5VIJ - chains A and B; structure by X-ray diffraction, 2.10 A resolution.

== Chain A ==
Molecule: Glutamate receptor ionotropic, NMDA 1
From: Rattus norvegicus
UniProt: P35439 (NMDZ1_RAT), isoform P35439-6; the construct has insertions or renumbered stretches relative to UniProt, so the offset changes along the chain: 2-152 = UniProt 415-565; 155-292 = UniProt 684-821
Chain sequence (292 residues; row label = number of the first residue in the row):
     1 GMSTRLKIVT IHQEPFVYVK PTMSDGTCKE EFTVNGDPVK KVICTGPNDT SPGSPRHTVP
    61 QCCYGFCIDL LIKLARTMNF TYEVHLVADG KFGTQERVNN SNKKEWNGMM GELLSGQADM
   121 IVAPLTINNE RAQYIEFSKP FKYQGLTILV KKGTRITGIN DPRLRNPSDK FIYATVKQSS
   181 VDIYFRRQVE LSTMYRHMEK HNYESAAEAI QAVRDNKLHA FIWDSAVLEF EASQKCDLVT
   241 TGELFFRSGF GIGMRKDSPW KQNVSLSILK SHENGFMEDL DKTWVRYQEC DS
Disordered / not traced: 1-4, 48-57, 99-101, 288-292
Disulfides: Cys28-Cys62, Cys44-Cys63
Sequence notes: expression tag (1); linker (153-154)
Small-molecule neighbours: glycine (GLY): Phe92, Pro124, Leu125, Thr126, Arg131, Ser179, Ser180, Trp223, Asp224, Phe250

== Chain B ==
Molecule: Glutamate receptor ionotropic, NMDA 2A
From: Rattus norvegicus
UniProt: Q00959 (NMDE1_RAT); the construct has insertions or renumbered stretches relative to UniProt, so the offset changes along the chain: 5-142 = UniProt 402-539; 145-286 = UniProt 661-802
Chain sequence (283 residues; each row starts with the number of its first residue):
     4 SDDNHLSIVT LEEAPFVIVE DIDPLTETCV RNTVPCRKFV KINNSTNEGM NVKKCCKGFC
    64 IDILKKLSRT VKFTYDLYLV TNGKHGKKVN NVWNGMIGEV VYQRAVMAVG SLTINEERSE
   124 VVDFSVPFVE TGISVMVSRG TQVTGLSDKK FQRPHDYSPP FRFGTVPNGS TERNIRNNYP
   184 YMHQYMTRFN QRGVEDALVS LKTGKLDAFI YDAAVLNYKA GRDEGCKLVT IGSGYIFATT
   244 GYGIALQKGS PWKRQIDLAL LQFVGDGEME ELETLWLTGI CHN
Disordered / not traced: 4-5, 286
Disulfides: Cys32-Cys58, Cys39-Cys59, Cys229-Cys284
Sequence notes: expression tag (4); linker (143-144); conflict Thr242 (Ser758 in Q00959)
Small-molecule neighbours: 5DX (5-[(2R)-2-amino-2-carboxyethyl]-1-(4-bromophenyl)-1H-pyrazole-3-carboxylic acid): His88, Ser114, Leu115, Thr116, Arg121, Thr134, Gly135, Ile136, Val169, Gly172, Ser173, Thr174, Tyr214, Asp215, Ala241, Thr243, Tyr245
What the authors report for this chain:
  - binding site for 5DX: Thr174
  - mutagenesis - K222M (57 +/- 1 nM), Y238K (86 +/- 5 nM), I239V (42 +/- 1 nM), T242S (74 +/- 1 nM): decreased binding to ST3
  - mutagenesis - V132I, E198D: unchanged binding to ST3
  - mutagenesis - K222M, Y238K: decreased binding to d-AP5
  - mutagenesis - I239V, T242S: unchanged binding to d-AP5
  - mutagenesis - K222M, Y238K, T242S: decreased binding to NVP
  - mutagenesis - I239V: unchanged binding to NVP
  - mutagenesis - V132I: increased signaling in response to glutamate

== How chain A and chain B interact ==
Pairs across the interface - 46 pairs, chain A then chain B:
  Asn128(A) - Leu264(B)
  Asn129(A) - Leu261(B)  hydrogen bond (side chain-backbone)
  Asn129(A) - Leu264(B)
  Asn129(A) - Gln265(B)
  Ala132(A) - Arg257(B)  hydrogen bond (backbone-side chain)
  Ala132(A) - Leu261(B)
  Ala132(A) - Leu264(B)  hydrophobic
  Gln133(A) - Arg257(B)  hydrogen bond (backbone-side chain)
  Gln133(A) - Leu261(B)
  Lys139(A) - Ile117(B)
  Lys139(A) - Phe127(B)  hydrogen bond (side chain-backbone)
  Lys139(A) - Ser128(B)  hydrogen bond (side chain-backbone)
  Tyr143(A) - Pro130(B)
  Tyr143(A) - Glu133(B)
  Tyr143(A) - Thr242(B)
  Tyr143(A) - Thr243(B)
  Tyr143(A) - Gly244(B)
  Arg187(A) - Gly268(B)  hydrogen bond (side chain-backbone)
  Gln188(A) - Gly268(B)
  Gln188(A) - Asp269(B)
  Gln188(A) - Gly270(B)
  Phe245(A) - Glu273(B)
  Phe246(A) - Val267(B)
  Arg247(A) - Glu133(B)
  Arg247(A) - Glu276(B)  salt bridge
  Gln262(A) - Ser122(B)  hydrogen bond (side chain-backbone)
  Leu266(A) - Glu119(B)
  Leu266(A) - Ser122(B)
  Leu269(A) - Ile117(B)  hydrophobic
  Leu269(A) - Asn118(B)
  Leu269(A) - Ser122(B)
  Lys270(A) - Glu119(B)
  His272(A) - Ala241(B)
  His272(A) - Thr242(B)  hydrogen bond
  Glu273(A) - Asn118(B)
  Glu273(A) - Glu119(B)  hydrogen bond (side chain-backbone)
  Glu273(A) - Asn177(B)
  Glu273(A) - Asn181(B)  hydrogen bond (backbone-side chain)
  Asn274(A) - Asn181(B)
  Gly275(A) - Asn181(B)
  Gly275(A) - Phe240(B)
  Glu278(A) - Ser150(B)  hydrogen bond
  Glu278(A) - Phe240(B)
  Lys282(A) - Ser150(B)
  Arg286(A) - Gly237(B)
  Arg286(A) - Tyr238(B)
Interface residues without a listed pair, chain A (28 interface residues in all): Ile127, Pro140, Gln144, Tyr184, Lys261, Asp281
Interface residues without a listed pair, chain B (33 interface residues in all): Glu123, Val129, Ile239, Lys251, Lys256

== Overview ==
The interface between chain A and chain B involves 28 residues on one side and 33 on the other; the contacts
include 11 hydrogen bonds and 1 salt bridge. Polar pairs include Arg247(A)-Glu276(B), Asn129(A)-Leu261(B) and
Ala132(A)-Arg257(B). From the paper: a binding site for 5DX at Thr174(B); K222M, Y238K and I239V of chain B,
among others, reduce binding to ST3; 6 substitutions were tested in all.
Here chain A is Glutamate receptor ionotropic, NMDA 1 and chain B is Glutamate receptor ionotropic, NMDA 2A,
both from Rattus norvegicus. Entry 5VIJ (Crystal structure of GluN1/GluN2A NMDA receptor agonist binding
domains with glycine and antagonist, 4-bromophenyl-ACEPC) was determined by X-ray diffraction (same
publication as 5VIH, 5VII and 5DEX).
